2HZV - chains J and C of the 6 polymer chains in the assembly; structure by X-ray diffraction, 3.10 A resolution.

Chain J:
Molecule: 30-nt DNA strand
Sequence (30 nucleotides; numbered 1 to 30; the number before each row is that of its first residue):
     1 AGTATGACGATTTTAAGTATTCGTCATACT

Chain C:
Molecule: Nickel-responsive regulator
Organism: Escherichia coli
UniProt: P0A6Z6 (NIKR_ECOLI); numbering as in UniProt (aligned over 1-133)
Amino-acid sequence (133 residues; numbered 1 to 133; the number before each row is that of its first residue):
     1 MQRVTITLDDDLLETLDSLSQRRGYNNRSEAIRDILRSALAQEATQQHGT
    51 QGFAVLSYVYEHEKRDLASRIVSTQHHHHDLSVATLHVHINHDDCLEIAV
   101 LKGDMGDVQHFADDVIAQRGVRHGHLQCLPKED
Disordered / not traced: 132-133
Construct notes: modified residue (1, 105)
Modified positions: Mse-1 (selenomethionine; parent Met); Mse-105 (selenomethionine; parent Met)
Bound ions: K+ site 1: Glu-30, Asp-34 (shared with 4 residues of chain D); Ni2+ site 1: His-76 (shared with 3 residues of chain A); K+ site 2: His-79, Ser-82 (shared with 1 residue of chain A); Ni2+ site 2: His-87, His-89, Cys-95 (shared with 1 residue of chain A); K+ site 3: His-89 (shared with 2 residues of chain A)
Curated features (UniProtKB/Swiss-Prot):
  - binding site (Ni(2+)): His-76, His-87, His-89, Cys-95
  - mutagenesis: Arg-3 (R3A: Loss of DNA-binding)
What the authors report for this chain:
  - binding site for the 30-nt DNA strand: Arg-3, Thr-5, Thr-7, Arg-28, Ser-29, Arg-65, Arg-119
  - specificity-determining residues: Arg-3, Thr-5
  - binding site for the 30-nt DNA strand: Asn-27, Arg-33, Lys-64
  - mutagenesis - D34A: unchanged binding to Ni2+
  - mutagenesis - D34A: unchanged stability
  - mutagenesis - E30A: decreased binding to DNA
  - mutagenesis - E30A, D34A: decreased binding to the 30-nt DNA strand

How chain J and chain C interact:
Contacting residue pairs (7):
  DG2(J) with Thr-7(C), hydrogen bond to the phosphate
  DT3(J) with Thr-5(C), base contact; Thr-7(C), base contact
  DA4(J) with Thr-5(C), base contact
  DT5(J) with Thr-5(C), hydrogen bond to the base
  DG6(J) with Arg-3(C), hydrogen bond to the base
  DA7(J) with Arg-3(C), base contact
Other interface residues (no listed pair), chain J (7 interface residues in all): DA1
Other interface residues (no listed pair), chain C (4 interface residues in all): Ile-6

Overview:
7 residues of chain J face 4 of chain C across their interface, with 3 hydrogen bonds. Polar pairs include
DT5(J)/Thr-5(C), DG6(J)/Arg-3(C) and DG2(J)/Thr-7(C). The paper reports a binding site for the 30-nt DNA
strand at Arg-3(C), Thr-5(C) and Thr-7(C) among others; E30A and D34A of chain C reduce binding to the 30-nt
DNA strand.
Here chain J is a 30-nt DNA strand and chain C is Nickel-responsive regulator (Escherichia coli). Entry 2HZV
(NikR-operator DNA complex) was determined by X-ray diffraction (same publication as 2HZA).
